Entry 7ETV (X-ray diffraction, 1.31 A resolution); this record covers chains A and B.

Chain A:
Name: Peptidyl-prolyl cis-trans isomerase FKBP5
Organism: Homo sapiens
Notes: EC 5.2.1.8
UniProtKB: Q13451 (FKBP5_HUMAN); residues 16-140 here = UniProt positions 16-140
Chain sequence (129 residues; each row starts with the number of its first residue):
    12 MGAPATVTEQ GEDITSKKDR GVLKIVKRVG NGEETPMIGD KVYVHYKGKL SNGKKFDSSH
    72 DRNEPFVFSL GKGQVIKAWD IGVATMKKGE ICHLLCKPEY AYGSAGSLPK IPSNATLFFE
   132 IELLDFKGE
Not modelled in the structure: 12
Sequence notes: initiating methionine (12); expression tag (13-15); engineered mutation Thr19 (Ala in Q13451)
Curated features (UniProtKB/Swiss-Prot):
  - modified residue: Lys28 (N6-acetyllysine)
  - mutagenesis: Lys28 (K28Q: Mimics acetylation; impaired interaction with AKT1 and PHLPP1; when associated with Q-155; K28R: Decreased acetylation; promotes interaction with AKT1 and PHLPP1; when associated with R-155)

Chain B:
Name: peptide-inhibitor hit
Chain sequence (5 residues; numbered 1 to 5; the number before each row is that of its first residue):
     1 DFPFV
From the paper describing this entry:
  - contacts within the chain: Asp1-Phe4 (hydrogen bond), Phe2-Pro3, Pro3-Phe4

How chain A and chain B interact:
Residue-residue contacts - 23 pairs, chain A then chain B:
  Tyr57(A) with Phe2(B), hydrophobic; Pro3(B)
  Phe67(A) with Phe2(B), hydrophobic
  Asp68(A) with Phe2(B); Pro3(B)
  Phe77(A) with Pro3(B), hydrophobic; Phe4(B), hydrophobic
  Gln85(A) with Phe4(B); Val5(B), hydrogen bond (backbone-backbone)
  Val86(A) with Pro3(B); Val5(B)
  Ile87(A) with Pro3(B); Val5(B), hydrogen bond (backbone-backbone)
  Trp90(A) with Phe2(B), hydrophobic; Pro3(B), hydrophobic
  Tyr113(A) with Phe2(B); Pro3(B); Phe4(B), hydrogen bond (side chain-backbone); Val5(B), hydrophobic
  Ser118(A) with Asp1(B); Phe2(B)
  Leu119(A) with Asp1(B)
  Phe130(A) with Phe2(B), hydrophobic
Also at the interface, not in a pair above, chain A (13 interface residues in all): Ile122
The authors on this interface:
  - specific contacts: Gln85(A)-Val5(B) (hydrogen bond), Ile87(A)-Pro3(B), Trp90(A)-Pro3(B), Tyr113(A)-Phe4(B) (hydrogen bond), Ser118(A)-Phe2(B) (water-mediated contact), Leu119(A)-Phe2(B) (water-mediated contact)
  - interface residues, chain A: Tyr57(A), Phe67(A), Asp68(A), Phe77(A), Gln85(A), Val86(A), Ile87(A), Tyr113(A), Phe130(A)
  - interface residues, chain A: Leu119(A) (from molecular simulation)

In short:
The interface between chain A and chain B involves 13 residues on one side and 5 on the other; the contacts
include 3 hydrogen bonds. Polar contacts include Tyr113(A)-Phe4(B), Gln85(A)-Val5(B) and Ile87(A)-Val5(B). The
authors report hydrogen bonds between Gln85(A) and Val5(B) and Tyr113(A) and Phe4(B); contacts between
Ile87(A) and Pro3(B) and Trp90(A) and Pro3(B); water-mediated contacts between Ser118(A) and Phe2(B) and
Leu119(A) and Phe2(B). From the paper: interface residues Tyr57(A), Phe67(A) and Asp68(A) among others;
contacts within the chain involving Asp1(B), Phe4(B) and Pro3(B) among others.
Here chain A is Peptidyl-prolyl cis-trans isomerase FKBP5 (Homo sapiens) and chain B is peptide-inhibitor hit.
Entry 7ETV (The FK1 domain of FKBP51 in complex with peptide-inhibitor hit DFPFV) was determined by X-ray
diffraction (same publication as 7ETT and 7ETU).
